3GM0 - chain A; structure by X-ray diffraction, 2.40 A resolution.

Chain A:
Molecule: anti-methamphetamine single chain Fv
Source organism: Mus musculus
Chain sequence (257 residues; row label = number of the first residue in the row):
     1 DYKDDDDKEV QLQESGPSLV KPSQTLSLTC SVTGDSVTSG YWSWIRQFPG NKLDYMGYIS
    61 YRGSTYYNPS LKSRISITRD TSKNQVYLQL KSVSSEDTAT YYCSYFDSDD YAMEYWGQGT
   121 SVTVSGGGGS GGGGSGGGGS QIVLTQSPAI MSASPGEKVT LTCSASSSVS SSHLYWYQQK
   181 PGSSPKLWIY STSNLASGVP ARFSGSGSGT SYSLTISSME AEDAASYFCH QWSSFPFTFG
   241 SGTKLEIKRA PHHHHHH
Disordered / not traced: 1-8, 130-134, 251-257
Disulfides: C30-C103, C163-C229
Ligand contacts: Ecstasy (B41; (2S)-1-(1,3-benzodioxol-5-yl)-N-methylpropan-2-amine): Y41, S43, Y55, Y58, F106, E114, Y175, Y177, H230, W232, F235, F237

In short:
Chain A binds Ecstasy.
Chain A is anti-methamphetamine single chain Fv (Mus musculus); the structure, Anti-methamphetamine single
chain Fv in complex with MDMA, was determined by X-ray diffraction together with 3GKZ from the same study.
